PDB entry 4AH2 | X-ray diffraction, 2.36 A resolution | chains A and B

[Chain A]
Name: HLA class II histocompatibility antigen, dr alpha chain
Source organism: Homo sapiens
Notes: fragment: extracellular domain, residues 26-217
Reference sequence: P01903 (DRA_HUMAN); residues 1-192 here correspond to UniProt positions 26-217 (UniProt number = residue number + 25)
Amino-acid sequence (193 residues; numbered 0 to 192; the number before each row is that of its first residue; numbering starts at 0):
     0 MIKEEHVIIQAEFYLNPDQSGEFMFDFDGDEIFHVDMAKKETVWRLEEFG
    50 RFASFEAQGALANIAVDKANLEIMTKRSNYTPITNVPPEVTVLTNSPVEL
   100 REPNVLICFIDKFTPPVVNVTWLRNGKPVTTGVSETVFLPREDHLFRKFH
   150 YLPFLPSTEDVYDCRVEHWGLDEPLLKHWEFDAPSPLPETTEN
Not modelled in the structure: 0-3, 181-192
Sequence notes: expression tag (0)
Curated features (UniProtKB/Swiss-Prot):
  - region: Glu179 to Glu191 (Connecting peptide)
  - site: Gln9 (Self- and pathogen-derived peptide antigen), Gly49 (Self-peptide antigen), Phe51 (Self- and pathogen-derived peptide antigen), Ala52 (Self-peptide antigen), Ser53 (Self- and pathogen-derived peptide antigen), Glu55 (Pathogen-derived peptide antigen), Asn62 (Self- and pathogen-derived peptide antigen), Asn69 (Pathogen-derived peptide antigen), Arg76 (Self- and pathogen-derived peptide antigen)
  - glycosylation (N-linked (GlcNAc...) asparagine): Asn78, Asn118
Disulfide bonds: Cys107-Cys163

[Chain B]
Name: HLA class II histocompatibility antigen gamma chain, HLA class II histocompatibility antigen\, DRB1-1 beta chain
Source organism: Homo sapiens
Notes: fragment: extracellular domain, residues 106-120, 30-227
Reference sequence: chimeric construct of P04233, P04229: residues -29 to -15 from P04233 (HG2A_HUMAN) positions 106-120 (UniProt number = residue number + 135); residues 1-198 from P04229 positions 30-227 (UniProt number = residue number + 29)
Amino-acid sequence (229 residues; each row starts with the number of its first residue; numbers below 1 keep their minus sign (Met-30 is residue -30)):
   -30 MKMRMATPLLMQALPMGGGGSGGGGSGGGGSGDTRPRFLWQLKFECHFFN
    20 GTERVRLLERCIYNQEESVRFDSDVGEYRAVTELGRPDAEYWNSQKDLLE
    70 QRRAAVDTYCRHNYGVGESFTVQRRVEPKVTVYPSKTQPLQHHNLLVCSV
   120 SGFYPGSIEVRWFRNGQEEKAGVVSTGLIQNGDWTFQTLVMLETVPRSGE
   170 VYTCQVEHPSVTSPLTVEWRARSESAQSK
Not modelled in the structure: -16 to -1, 105-110, 190-198
Sequence notes: expression tag (-30); linker (-14 to 0)
Disulfide bonds: Cys15-Cys79, Cys117-Cys173

[Interface between chain A and chain B]
Pairs across the interface (140):
  Glu4(A) - Phe17(B)
  Glu4(A) - Phe18(B)
  His5(A) - Cys15(B)
  His5(A) - His16(B)
  His5(A) - Phe17(B)  hydrogen bond (backbone-backbone)
  Val6(A) - Cys15(B)
  Val6(A) - His16(B)
  Ile7(A) - Phe13(B)
  Ile7(A) - Glu14(B)
  Ile7(A) - Cys15(B)  hydrogen bond (backbone-backbone)
  Ile7(A) - Phe17(B)  hydrophobic
  Ile8(A) - Phe13(B)
  Ile8(A) - Glu14(B)
  Gln9(A) - Met-26(B)
  Gln9(A) - Ala-25(B)  hydrogen bond (side chain-backbone)
  Gln9(A) - Leu11(B)
  Gln9(A) - Lys12(B)
  Gln9(A) - Phe13(B)  hydrogen bond (backbone-backbone)
  Gln9(A) - Tyr78(B)  hydrogen bond
  Ala10(A) - Leu11(B)
  Glu11(A) - Gln10(B)
  Glu11(A) - Leu11(B)  hydrogen bond (backbone-backbone)
  Phe12(A) - Leu8(B)  hydrophobic
  Phe12(A) - Trp9(B)
  Phe12(A) - Gln10(B)
  Tyr13(A) - Phe7(B)
  Tyr13(A) - Leu8(B)
  Tyr13(A) - Trp9(B)  hydrogen bond (backbone-backbone)
  Leu14(A) - Arg6(B)
  Leu14(A) - Phe7(B)
  Leu14(A) - Leu8(B)  hydrophobic
  Asn15(A) - Arg6(B)
  Asn15(A) - Phe7(B)  hydrogen bond (backbone-backbone)
  Pro16(A) - Arg4(B)
  Pro16(A) - Pro5(B)
  Pro16(A) - Arg6(B)
  Asp17(A) - Arg6(B)  salt bridge
  Phe24(A) - Arg-27(B)
  Phe24(A) - Tyr78(B)
  Phe24(A) - Asn82(B)
  Phe26(A) - Thr90(B)
  Phe26(A) - Val91(B)
  Phe26(A) - Tyr123(B)
  Phe26(A) - Trp153(B)  hydrophobic
  Asp27(A) - Gln149(B)
  Gly28(A) - Gln149(B)
  Asp29(A) - Tyr123(B)
  Asp29(A) - Gln149(B)  hydrogen bond
  Asp29(A) - Gly151(B)
  Asp29(A) - Trp153(B)  hydrogen bond (side chain-backbone)
  Glu30(A) - Trp153(B)  hydrogen bond (backbone-side chain)
  Arg44(A) - Gly151(B)  hydrogen bond (side chain-backbone)
  Arg44(A) - Asp152(B)
  Arg44(A) - Trp153(B)
  Leu45(A) - Arg93(B)
  Leu45(A) - Trp153(B)
  Glu47(A) - Arg93(B)  salt bridge
  Phe48(A) - Phe89(B)  hydrophobic
  Phe48(A) - Trp153(B)
  Phe51(A) - Met-30(B)  hydrogen bond (backbone-backbone)
  Phe51(A) - Phe89(B)  hydrophobic
  Ala52(A) - Met-30(B)
  Ala52(A) - Phe89(B)  hydrophobic
  Ser53(A) - Met-30(B)  hydrogen bond (backbone-backbone)
  Ser53(A) - Lys-29(B)
  Ser53(A) - Met-28(B)  hydrogen bond (backbone-backbone)
  Phe54(A) - Met-28(B)
  Phe54(A) - Met-26(B)  hydrophobic
  Gly58(A) - Met-26(B)
  Ala59(A) - Met-26(B)
  Asn62(A) - Met-26(B)
  Asn62(A) - Ala-25(B)  hydrogen bond (side chain-backbone)
  Asn62(A) - Thr-24(B)  hydrogen bond
  Asn62(A) - Pro-23(B)
  Val65(A) - Pro-23(B)
  Val65(A) - Leu-21(B)  hydrophobic
  Asp66(A) - Pro-23(B)
  Asp66(A) - Trp9(B)
  Asp66(A) - Leu11(B)
  Asn69(A) - Leu-22(B)  hydrogen bond (side chain-backbone)
  Asn69(A) - Leu-21(B)
  Asn69(A) - Met-20(B)  hydrogen bond (side chain-backbone)
  Leu70(A) - Phe7(B)
  Leu70(A) - Leu8(B)
  Leu70(A) - Trp9(B)  hydrophobic
  Leu70(A) - Tyr32(B)  hydrophobic
  Ile72(A) - Met-20(B)  hydrophobic
  Ile72(A) - Gln-19(B)
  Met73(A) - Met-20(B)  hydrophobic
  Met73(A) - Trp9(B)  hydrophobic
  Met73(A) - Tyr32(B)  hydrophobic
  Met73(A) - Leu53(B)  hydrophobic
  Met73(A) - Asp57(B)
  Thr74(A) - Phe7(B)
  Thr74(A) - Tyr32(B)
  Lys75(A) - Leu-17(B)
  Arg76(A) - Leu53(B)  hydrogen bond (side chain-backbone)
  Arg76(A) - Pro56(B)
  Arg76(A) - Asp57(B)  salt bridge
  Ser77(A) - Tyr32(B)  hydrogen bond
  Tyr79(A) - Phe7(B)
  Thr80(A) - Phe7(B)
  Thr80(A) - Tyr32(B)  hydrogen bond (backbone-side chain)
  Thr80(A) - Asn33(B)  hydrogen bond (backbone-side chain)
  Pro81(A) - Pro5(B)  hydrophobic
  Pro81(A) - Arg6(B)
  Pro81(A) - Phe7(B)  hydrophobic
  Pro81(A) - Asn33(B)
  Ile82(A) - Arg6(B)  hydrogen bond (backbone-backbone)
  Ile82(A) - Leu8(B)  hydrophobic
  Ile82(A) - Asn33(B)
  Val85(A) - Gln34(B)
  Leu92(A) - Ile148(B)  hydrophobic
  Leu92(A) - Gln156(B)
  Thr93(A) - Gln156(B)  hydrogen bond (backbone-side chain)
  Asn94(A) - Gln156(B)
  Pro96(A) - Tyr102(B)
  Pro96(A) - Ser118(B)
  Ile106(A) - Asn150(B)
  Thr113(A) - Leu8(B)
  Pro115(A) - Leu8(B)
  Arg140(A) - Lys12(B)  hydrogen bond (backbone-side chain)
  Glu141(A) - Arg29(B)  salt bridge
  Asp142(A) - Gln34(B)  hydrogen bond (backbone-side chain)
  His143(A) - Gln10(B)  hydrogen bond (backbone-side chain)
  His143(A) - Lys12(B)  hydrogen bond
  His143(A) - Arg29(B)
  His143(A) - Ile31(B)
  His143(A) - Glu36(B)  salt bridge
  Leu144(A) - Gln34(B)
  Phe145(A) - Leu8(B)  hydrophobic
  Phe145(A) - Gln10(B)
  Arg146(A) - Gln149(B)
  Phe148(A) - Gln149(B)
  Phe148(A) - Asn150(B)
  Phe148(A) - Gly151(B)
  Tyr150(A) - Asn150(B)  hydrogen bond (side chain-backbone)
  Tyr150(A) - Gly151(B)
  Tyr150(A) - Asp152(B)
  Trp168(A) - Arg6(B)
Other interface residues (no listed pair), chain A (70 interface residues in all): Phe22, Ile31, Phe32, Trp43, Ala68, Pro114, Pro139
Other interface residues (no listed pair), chain B (59 interface residues in all): Asp2, Tyr83, Val85, Thr100, Ser120, Phe155

[Overview]
70 residues of chain A and 59 residues of chain B are in contact; the contacts include 30 hydrogen bonds and 5
salt bridges. Among the polar pairs are Asp17(A)-Arg6(B), Glu47(A)-Arg93(B) and Arg76(A)-Asp57(B).
Here chain A is HLA class II histocompatibility antigen, dr alpha chain and chain B is HLA class II
histocompatibility antigen gamma chain, HLA class II histocompatibility antigen\, DRB1-1 beta chain, both from
Homo sapiens. Entry 4AH2 (HLA-DR1 with covalently linked CLIP106-120 in canonical orientation) was determined
by X-ray diffraction together with 4AEN from the same study.
